Entry 4Z7U (X-ray diffraction, 2.70 A resolution); this record covers chains A and J of the 5 polymer chains in the assembly.

[Chain A]
Name: MHC class II HLA-DQ-alpha chain
Organism: Homo sapiens
UniProt: Q30069 (Q30069_HUMAN); the construct lacks a stretch of the UniProt sequence, so the offset changes along the chain: -1 to 9 = UniProt 1-11; 10-181 = UniProt 13-184
Chain sequence (192 residues; each row starts with the number of its first residue; numbers below 1 keep their minus sign (Glu-1 is residue -1)):
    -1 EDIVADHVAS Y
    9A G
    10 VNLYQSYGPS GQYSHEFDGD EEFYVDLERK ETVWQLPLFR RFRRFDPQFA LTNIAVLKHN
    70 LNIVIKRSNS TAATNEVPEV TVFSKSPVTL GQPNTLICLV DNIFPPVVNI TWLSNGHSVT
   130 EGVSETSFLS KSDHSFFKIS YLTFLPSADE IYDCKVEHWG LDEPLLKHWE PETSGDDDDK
Not modelled in the structure: -1, 181-189
Cystine bridges: Cys107-Cys163
Glycans and other covalent adducts: N-acetylglucosamine (NAG) linked to Asn118
Differences from the reference sequence: expression tag (182-189)

[Chain J]
Name: deamidated DQ8-glia-alpha1 peptide
Organism: Triticum aestivum
Chain sequence (18 residues; row label = number of the first residue in the row; numbers below 1 keep their minus sign (Ala-1 is residue -1)):
    -1 APSGEGSFQP SQENPQGS
Not modelled in the structure: 15-16

[Interface between chain A and chain J]
Residue-residue contacts (27; chain A residue first):
  Tyr9(A) with Ser5(J); Phe6(J), hydrogen bond (backbone-backbone)
  Tyr22(A) with Ser5(J)
  His24(A) with Gly4(J); Ser5(J)
  Trp43(A) with Glu3(J)
  Phe51(A) with Pro0(J)
  Arg52(A) with Glu3(J), salt bridge
  Arg53(A) with Pro0(J), hydrogen bond (side chain-backbone); Ser1(J); Gly2(J); Glu3(J), hydrogen bond (backbone-backbone)
  Phe54(A) with Glu3(J); Ser5(J)
  Asn62(A) with Phe6(J), hydrogen bond (side chain-backbone); Pro8(J)
  Val65(A) with Pro8(J), hydrophobic; Gln10(J)
  Leu66(A) with Pro8(J), hydrophobic
  His68(A) with Gln10(J); Glu11(J), hydrogen bond (side chain-backbone)
  Asn69(A) with Ser9(J), hydrogen bond (side chain-backbone); Gln10(J); Glu11(J), hydrogen bond (side chain-backbone)
  Ile72(A) with Asn12(J)
  Val73(A) with Glu11(J)
  Arg76(A) with Glu11(J), salt bridge
Other interface residues (no listed pair), chain A (17 interface residues in all): Phe58
Other interface residues (no listed pair), chain J (14 interface residues in all): Gln7, Pro13

[Overview]
Chain A and chain J form an interface of 17 and 14 residues respectively; the contacts include 7 hydrogen
bonds and 2 salt bridges. Polar pairs include Arg52(A)-Glu3(J), Arg76(A)-Glu11(J) and Arg53(A)-Pro0(J).
N-acetylglucosamine is covalently linked to Asn118(A).
Here chain A is MHC class II HLA-DQ-alpha chain (Homo sapiens) and chain J is deamidated DQ8-glia-alpha1
peptide (Triticum aestivum). Entry 4Z7U (S13 complex) was determined by X-ray diffraction, deposited together
with 4Z7V and 4Z7W.
